Entry 1X8O (X-ray diffraction, 1.01 A resolution); this record covers chain A.

Chain A:
Molecule: Nitrophorin 4
From: Rhodnius prolixus
UniProtKB: Q94734 (NP4_RHOPR); residues 1-184 here correspond to UniProt positions 22-205 (UniProt number = residue number + 21)
Sequence (184 residues; numbered 1 to 184; the number before each row is that of its first residue):
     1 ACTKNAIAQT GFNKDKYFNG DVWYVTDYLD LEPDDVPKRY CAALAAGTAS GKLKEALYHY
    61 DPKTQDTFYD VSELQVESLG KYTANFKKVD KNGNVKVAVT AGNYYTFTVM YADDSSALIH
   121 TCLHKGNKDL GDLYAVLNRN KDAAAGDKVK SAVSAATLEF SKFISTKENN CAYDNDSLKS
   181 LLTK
Cystine bridges: C2-C122, C41-C171
Bound ions: heme Fe: H59 (together with nitric oxide)
Residues lining bound ligands: heme / nitric oxide: V25, Y28, D35, V36, P37, Y40, A42, L44, E55, L57, H59, F68, D70, F86, K88, Y105, F107, I119, T121, L123, K125, K128, L130, L133

In short:
Ligands of chain A: heme / nitric oxide.
Chain A is Nitrophorin 4 (Rhodnius prolixus); the structure, 1.01 A Crystal Structure Of Nitrophorin 4 From
Rhodnius Prolixus Complexed With Nitric Oxide at pH ..., was determined by X-ray diffraction (same publication
as 1X8N, 1X8P and 1X8Q).
